Entry 7T8U (electron microscopy, 4.30 A resolution (low resolution: residue-level contacts below are approximate; hydrogen-bond / salt-bridge calls are withheld)); this record covers chains A and C of the 4 polymer chains in the assembly.

Chain A (and C):
Protein: Antibacterial protein
Notes: chain C of this document is another copy of the same molecule, construct and numbering; everything in this record applies to it too
UniProt: H9BRQ4 (H9BRQ4_STAAU); residues 1-44 here = UniProt positions 1-44
Amino-acid sequence (44 residues; numbered 1 to 44; the number before each row is that of its first residue):
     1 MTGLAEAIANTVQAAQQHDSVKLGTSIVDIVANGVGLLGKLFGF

Chain A / chain C interface:
Pairs across the interface - 16 pairs, chain A then chain C:
  Leu-4(A) / Val-31(C)
  Ile-8(A) / Ile-27(C)
  Ile-8(A) / Ile-30(C)
  Ala-15(A) / Val-12(C)
  Ala-15(A) / Gln-16(C)
  Gln-16(A) / Ala-15(C)
  Gln-16(A) / Gln-16(C)
  Gln-16(A) / Gln-17(C)
  Gln-16(A) / His-18(C)
  Gln-17(A) / Gln-16(C)
  His-18(A) / Gln-16(C)
  Leu-23(A) / Val-12(C)
  Val-31(A) / Met-1(C)
  Leu-37(A) / Leu-38(C)
  Leu-38(A) / Leu-38(C)
  Leu-38(A) / Leu-41(C)
Other interface residues (no listed pair), chain A (15 interface residues in all): Met-1, Val-12, Ile-27, Ile-30, Gly-34
Other interface residues (no listed pair), chain C (13 interface residues in all): Ile-8, Thr-11

Summary:
15 residues of chain A and 13 residues of chain C are in contact.
Chain A and chain C are both Antibacterial protein; the structure, Structure of PSMbeta2 nanotubes, was
determined by electron microscopy, deposited together with 7SZZ and 7T0X.
